9KHH - chains E and F of the 6 polymer chains in the assembly; structure by electron microscopy, 3.65 A resolution.

== Chain E (and F) ==
Molecule: Norrin, Immunoglobulin gamma-1 heavy chain
Organism: Homo sapiens
Notes: chain F of this document is another copy of the same molecule, construct and numbering; everything in this record applies to it too
Reference sequence: chimeric construct of Q00604, P0DOX5: residues 25-133 from Q00604 (NDP_HUMAN) positions 25-133 (same numbers); residues 158-387 from P0DOX5 positions 220-449 (UniProt number = residue number + 62)
Sequence (409 residues; numbered -13 to 395; the number before each row is that of its first residue; numbers below 1 keep their minus sign (Met-13 is residue -13)):
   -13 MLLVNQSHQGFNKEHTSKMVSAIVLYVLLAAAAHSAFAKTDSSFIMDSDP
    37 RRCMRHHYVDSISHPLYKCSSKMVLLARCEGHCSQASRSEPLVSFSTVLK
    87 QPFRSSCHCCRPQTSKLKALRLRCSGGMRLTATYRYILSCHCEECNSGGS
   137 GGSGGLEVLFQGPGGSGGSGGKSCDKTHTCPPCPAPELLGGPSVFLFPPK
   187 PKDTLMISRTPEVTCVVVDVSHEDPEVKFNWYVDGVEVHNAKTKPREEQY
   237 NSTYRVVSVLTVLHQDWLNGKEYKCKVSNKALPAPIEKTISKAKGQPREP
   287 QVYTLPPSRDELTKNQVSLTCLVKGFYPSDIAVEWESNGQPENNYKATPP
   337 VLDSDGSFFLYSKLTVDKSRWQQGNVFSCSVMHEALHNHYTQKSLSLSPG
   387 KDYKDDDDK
Disordered / not traced: -13 to 33, 112, 133-395 (chain F: -13 to 34, 133-395)
Sequence notes: initiating methionine (-13); expression tag (-12 to 24, 388-395); linker (134-157); conflict Ala333 (Thr395 in P0DOX5)
Disulfide bonds: Cys39-Cys96, Cys55-Cys110, Cys65-Cys126, Cys69-Cys128
Swiss-Prot annotation at these positions:
  - glycosylation: Asn237 (N-linked (GlcNAc...) (complex) asparagine)

== Interface between chain E and chain F ==
Residue-residue contacts (73; chain E residue first):
  Ile48(E) with Val79(F), hydrophobic; Phe81(F), hydrophobic
  His50(E) with Phe81(F)
  Leu62(E) with Pro77(F), hydrophobic
  Ala63(E) with Pro77(F)
  Arg64(E) with Ser75(F); Glu76(F)
  Cys65(E) with Arg74(F); Ser75(F), hydrogen bond (backbone-backbone)
  Glu66(E) with Ser73(F); Arg74(F), salt bridge
  Gly67(E) with Ala72(F); Ser73(F), hydrogen bond (backbone-backbone)
  His68(E) with Cys69(F); Ser70(F), hydrogen bond (side chain-backbone); Gln71(F); Ala72(F)
  Cys69(E) with His68(F)
  Ser70(E) with His68(F), hydrogen bond (backbone-side chain)
  Gln71(E) with His68(F)
  Ala72(E) with His68(F)
  Ser73(E) with Cys65(F); Glu66(F); Gly67(F), hydrogen bond (side chain-backbone); Cys96(F), hydrogen bond (side chain-backbone)
  Arg74(E) with Cys65(F); Glu66(F)
  Ser75(E) with Arg64(F); Cys65(F), hydrogen bond (backbone-backbone); Cys96(F), hydrogen bond (side chain-backbone); Arg97(F); Pro98(F)
  Glu76(E) with Arg64(F)
  Pro77(E) with Ala63(F); Arg121(F)
  Leu78(E) with Thr119(F)
  Val79(E) with Ile48(F), hydrophobic; Thr119(F); Tyr120(F), hydrophobic
  Ser80(E) with Ala118(F); Thr119(F), hydrogen bond (backbone-backbone)
  Phe81(E) with Ser49(F); His50(F); Pro51(F); Leu116(F), hydrophobic; Thr117(F); Ala118(F), hydrophobic
  Pro88(E) with Arg121(F)
  Phe89(E) with Ser101(F); Arg121(F); Ile123(F), hydrophobic
  Ser91(E) with Arg97(F)
  Cys93(E) with Cys95(F), disulfide
  Cys95(E) with Ser73(F); Cys93(F), disulfide
  Cys96(E) with Ser73(F), hydrogen bond; Ser75(F), hydrogen bond (backbone-side chain)
  Arg97(E) with Ser75(F)
  Pro98(E) with Ser75(F); Phe89(F), hydrophobic
  Ser101(E) with Phe89(F)
  Leu108(E) with Phe81(F), hydrophobic
  Leu116(E) with Phe81(F), hydrophobic
  Ala118(E) with Phe81(F), hydrophobic
  Thr119(E) with Val79(F); Ser80(F), hydrogen bond (backbone-backbone)
  Tyr120(E) with Leu78(F); Val79(F), hydrophobic
  Arg121(E) with Pro77(F); Pro88(F); Phe89(F)
  Ile123(E) with Phe89(F), hydrophobic
  Cys131(E) with Cys131(F), disulfide
Interface residues without a listed pair, chain E (44 interface residues in all): Cys39, Tyr44, Ser49, Ser82, Leu85
Interface residues without a listed pair, chain F (47 interface residues in all): Tyr44, Leu62, Lys86, Ser91, His94, Leu103, Leu108, Asn132
Inter-chain disulfides: Cys93(E)-Cys95(F), Cys95(E)-Cys93(F), Cys131(E)-Cys131(F)

== Overview ==
The interface between chain E and chain F involves 44 residues on one side and 47 on the other; the contacts
include 3 disulfide bonds, 12 hydrogen bonds and 1 salt bridge. Polar contacts include Glu66(E)-Arg74(F),
His68(E)-Ser70(F) and Ser73(E)-Gly67(F).
Both chains are Norrin, Immunoglobulin gamma-1 heavy chain (Homo sapiens). Entry 9KHH (Structure of the
complex of LGR4 with Norrin (2:2)) was determined by electron microscopy.
